Entry 8SMW (electron microscopy, 3.30 A resolution); this record covers chains E and I of the 12 polymer chains in the assembly.

Chain E:
Protein: Histone H3.1
Source organism: Homo sapiens
UniProt: P68431 (H31_HUMAN); residues 0-135 here correspond to UniProt positions 1-136 (UniProt number = residue number + 1)
Chain sequence (140 residues; row label = number of the first residue in the row; numbers below 1 keep their minus sign (Gly-4 is residue -4)):
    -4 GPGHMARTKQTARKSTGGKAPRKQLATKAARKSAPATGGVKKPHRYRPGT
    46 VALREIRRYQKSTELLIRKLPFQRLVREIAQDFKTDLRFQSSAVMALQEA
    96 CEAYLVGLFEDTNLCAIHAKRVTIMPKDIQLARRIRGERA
Disordered / not traced: -4 to 36
Sequence notes: expression tag (-4 to -1)
UniProt features mapped onto this chain:
  - modified residue: Arg2 (Asymmetric dimethylarginine), Thr3 (Phosphothreonine), Lys4 (Allysine), Gln5 (5-glutamyl dopamine), Thr6 (Phosphothreonine), Arg8 (Citrulline), Lys9 (N6,N6,N6-trimethyllysine), Ser10 (ADP-ribosylserine), Thr11 (Phosphothreonine), Lys14 (N6-(2-hydroxyisobutyryl)lysine), Arg17 (Asymmetric dimethylarginine), Lys18 (N6-(2-hydroxyisobutyryl)lysine), Lys23 (N6-(2-hydroxyisobutyryl)lysine), Arg26 (Citrulline), Lys27 (N6,N6,N6-trimethyllysine), Ser28 (ADP-ribosylserine), Lys36 (N6,N6,N6-trimethyllysine), Lys37 (N6-methyllysine), Tyr41 (Phosphotyrosine), Lys56 (N6,N6,N6-trimethyllysine) and 8 more in UniProt
  - lipidation: Lys18 (N6-decanoyllysine)

Chain I:
Molecule: 147-nt DNA strand
Source organism: Homo sapiens
Sequence (147 nucleotides; numbered -73 to 73; the number before each row is that of its first residue; numbers below 1 keep their minus sign (DA-73 is residue -73)):
   -73 ATCGAGAATCCCGGTGCCGAGGCCGCTCAATTGGTCGTAGACAGCTCTAG
   -23 CACCGCTTAAACGCACGTACGCGCTGTCCCCCGCGTTTTAACCGCCAAGG
    27 GGATTACTCCCTAGTCTCCAGGCACGTGTCAGATATATACATCCGAT

How chain E and chain I interact:
Residue-residue contacts (23; chain E residue first):
  His39(E) with DA-67(I), sugar contact
  Arg40(E) with DG9(I), hydrogen bond to the base; DC10(I), sugar contact
  Tyr41(E) with DA-67(I), phosphate contact; DA-66(I), sugar contact; DG9(I), sugar contact; DC10(I), phosphate contact
  Arg42(E) with DG9(I), sugar contact
  Pro43(E) with DC8(I), phosphate contact; DG9(I), phosphate contact
  Gly44(E) with DC8(I), phosphate contact; DG9(I), hydrogen bond to the phosphate
  Thr45(E) with DG9(I), phosphate contact
  Val46(E) with DG9(I), hydrogen bond to the phosphate
  Ala47(E) with DG9(I), phosphate contact
  Arg49(E) with DA-66(I), sugar contact; DT-65(I), phosphate contact
  Lys56(E) with DC-64(I), salt bridge to the phosphate
  Arg63(E) with DC18(I), salt bridge to the phosphate
  Lys64(E) with DC18(I), hydrogen bond to the phosphate
  Leu65(E) with DA17(I), phosphate contact; DC18(I), phosphate contact
  Arg69(E) with DA17(I), salt bridge to the phosphate
Interface residues without a listed pair, chain E (18 interface residues in all): Pro66, Arg83, Lys115
Interface residues without a listed pair, chain I (12 interface residues in all): DG-1, DG26, DG27

Overview:
Chain E and chain I form an interface of 18 and 12 residues respectively, with 4 hydrogen bonds and 3 salt
bridges. Polar pairs include Arg40(E)-DG9(I), Gly44(E)-DG9(I) and Val46(E)-DG9(I).
Chain E is Histone H3.1 and chain I is a 147-nt DNA strand, both from Homo sapiens; the structure, Cryo-EM
structure of the human nucleosome core particle in complex with RNF168 and UbcH5c~Ub (UbcH5c chemically ...,
was determined by electron microscopy together with 8SMX, 8SMY, 8SMZ, 8SN0, 8SN1, 8SN2 and 3 further entries
from the same study.
